Entry 5YNQ (X-ray diffraction, 1.96 A resolution); this record covers chains A and B.

[Chain A]
Molecule: nsp16 protein
From: Human betacoronavirus 2c EMC/2012
UniProtKB: K0BWD0 (K0BWD0_9BETC); residues 1-303 here correspond to UniProt positions 6776-7078 (UniProt number = residue number + 6775)
Chain sequence (303 residues; row label = number of the first residue in the row):
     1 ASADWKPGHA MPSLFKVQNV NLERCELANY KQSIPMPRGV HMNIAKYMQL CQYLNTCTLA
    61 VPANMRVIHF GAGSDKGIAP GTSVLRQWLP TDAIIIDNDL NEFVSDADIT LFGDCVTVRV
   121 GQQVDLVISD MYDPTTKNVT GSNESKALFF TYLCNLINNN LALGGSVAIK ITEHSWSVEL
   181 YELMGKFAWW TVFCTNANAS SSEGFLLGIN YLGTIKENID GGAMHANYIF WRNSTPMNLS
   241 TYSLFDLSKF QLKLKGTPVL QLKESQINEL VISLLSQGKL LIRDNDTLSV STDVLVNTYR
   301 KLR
Not modelled in the structure: 38-39, 294-303
Residues lining bound ligands:
  - mrna cap analog N7-methyl gpppg (GTG; 7-methyl-guanosine-5'-triphosphate-5'-guanosine): Arg-24, Cys-25, Glu-26, Leu-27, Tyr-30, Lys-46, Asp-75, Asp-130, Tyr-132, Pro-134, Lys-137, Val-139, Lys-170, Thr-172, Glu-173, His-174, Ser-175, Asn-198, Ser-201, Ser-202, Glu-203
  - S-adenosylhomocysteine (SAH): Asn-43, Tyr-47, His-69, Gly-71, Ala-72, Gly-73, Ser-74, Ala-79, Pro-80, Gly-81, Asn-98, Asp-99, Leu-100, Asn-101, Gly-113, Asp-114, Cys-115, Asp-130, Met-131, Tyr-132, Asp-133, Phe-149

[Chain B]
Molecule: nsp10 protein
From: Human betacoronavirus 2c EMC/2012
UniProtKB: K4LC41 (K4LC41_9BETC); residues 1-140 here correspond to UniProt positions 4238-4377 (UniProt number = residue number + 4237)
Chain sequence (140 residues; each row starts with the number of its first residue):
     1 AGSNTEFASN SSVLSLVNFT VDPQKAYLDF VNAGGAPLTN CVKMLTPKTG TGIAISVKPE
    61 STADQETYGG ASVCLYCRAH IEHPDVSGVC KYKGKFVQIP AQCVRDPVGF CLSNTPCNVC
   121 QYWIGYGCNC DSLRQAALPQ
Not modelled in the structure: 1-10, 131-140
Ion coordination: Zn2+ site 1: Cys-74, Cys-77, His-83, Cys-90; Zn2+ site 2: Cys-117, Cys-120, Cys-128, Cys-130

[How chain A and chain B interact]
Contacting residue pairs (43):
  Pro-37(A) / Leu-45(B)  hydrophobic
  Val-40(A) / Lys-43(B)
  His-41(A) / Asn-40(B)  hydrogen bond
  His-41(A) / Cys-41(B)
  Ile-44(A) / Val-42(B)  hydrophobic
  Ile-44(A) / Lys-43(B)
  Ile-44(A) / Met-44(B)  hydrophobic
  Ile-44(A) / Leu-45(B)  hydrophobic
  Met-48(A) / Leu-45(B)
  Lys-76(A) / Asn-40(B)
  Ile-78(A) / Asn-40(B)
  Ile-78(A) / Val-42(B)  hydrophobic
  Pro-80(A) / Val-42(B)  hydrophobic
  Ser-83(A) / Met-44(B)
  Ser-83(A) / Gly-69(B)
  Ser-83(A) / Phe-96(B)
  Arg-86(A) / Lys-58(B)
  Arg-86(A) / Gly-94(B)
  Arg-86(A) / Phe-96(B)
  Gln-87(A) / Leu-45(B)
  Gln-87(A) / Lys-58(B)
  Gln-87(A) / Pro-59(B)
  Gln-87(A) / Phe-96(B)
  Leu-89(A) / Lys-58(B)  hydrogen bond (backbone-side chain)
  Pro-90(A) / Lys-58(B)
  Thr-91(A) / Lys-58(B)  hydrogen bond
  Glu-102(A) / His-80(B)  salt bridge
  Val-104(A) / Cys-77(B)
  Val-104(A) / His-80(B)
  Ser-105(A) / Ala-71(B)
  Ser-105(A) / Lys-93(B)  hydrogen bond (backbone-side chain)
  Asp-106(A) / Gly-69(B)
  Asp-106(A) / Gly-70(B)  hydrogen bond (side chain-backbone)
  Asp-106(A) / Ala-71(B)  hydrogen bond (side chain-backbone)
  Asp-106(A) / Lys-93(B)
  Asp-106(A) / Gly-94(B)  hydrogen bond (side chain-backbone)
  Asp-106(A) / Lys-95(B)
  Ala-107(A) / Lys-93(B)  hydrogen bond (backbone-side chain)
  Leu-244(A) / Leu-45(B)  hydrophobic
  Leu-247(A) / Leu-45(B)
  Leu-247(A) / Thr-46(B)
  Leu-247(A) / Pro-47(B)
  Gln-251(A) / Lys-58(B)
Other interface residues (no listed pair), chain A (23 interface residues in all): Phe-103
Other interface residues (no listed pair), chain B (22 interface residues in all): Val-57, Arg-78, Tyr-92

[In short]
Chain A and chain B form an interface of 23 and 22 residues respectively, with 8 hydrogen bonds and 1 salt
bridge. Polar contacts include Glu-102(A)/His-80(B), His-41(A)/Asn-40(B) and Leu-89(A)/Lys-58(B). Chain A
binds S-adenosylhomocysteine and mrna cap analog N7-methyl gpppg.
Here chain A is nsp16 protein and chain B is nsp10 protein, both from Human betacoronavirus 2c EMC/2012. Entry
5YNQ (Crystal structure of MERS-CoV nsp16/nsp10 complex bound to SAH and m7GpppG) was determined by X-ray
diffraction.
